8YQV - chains E and B of the 8 polymer chains in the assembly; structure by electron microscopy, 2.67 A resolution.

# Chain E
Name: C147L
From: African swine fever virus
Reference sequence: A0A2X0RTW5 (A0A2X0RTW5_ASF); numbering as in UniProt (aligned over 1-147)
Chain sequence (147 residues; row label = number of the first residue in the row):
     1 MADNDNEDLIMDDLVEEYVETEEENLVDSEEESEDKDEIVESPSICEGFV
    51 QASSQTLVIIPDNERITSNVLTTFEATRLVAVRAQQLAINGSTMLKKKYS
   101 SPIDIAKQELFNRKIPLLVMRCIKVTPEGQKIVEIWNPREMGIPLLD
Disordered / not traced: 1-41

# Chain B
Name: DNA-directed RNA polymerase subunit beta
From: African swine fever virus
Notes: EC 2.7.7.6
Reference sequence: A0A2X0RU95 (A0A2X0RU95_ASF); residues 1-1242 here = UniProt positions 1-1242
Chain sequence (1242 residues; each row starts with the number of its first residue):
     1 MEPLRPQITYGPIETVDNEELTEADMLSFISAAVNSTGLIGYNIKSFDDL
    51 MDNGIPQIVKQMFNVDITYKDQRDHTEIDKLRESVQIQFNFTDVNIERPQ
   101 HRNYSQGNKINLLPNKARLCGLSYSGPVNLAAEVILTAHYSNGRQEVKRA
   151 SIPPFQVSTFPIMRGSNRCHTHHLSKTAKKEIGEDPNEPGGYFIARGGEW
   201 VVDLLENIRFNTLHIHYHTMQQGNNEIIRGEFISQPGGAFENSSQIIIRY
   251 MTTGAITIEINSTKFSKLRIPWYLIFRMFGMTGDDSIIEQVVFDLESNSL
   301 VNTFMIEILEKSIHVLDPIFQPVQHELNREKIIQFLSEKVSKFVSNPSAY
   351 KSDENAVQYLNERQLTILDKILLPHMGQTADTRVRKLRFLGLLIHKILLV
   401 IMNVFPPTDRDSYRTKRVHGSGVSLAKAFKAIFNTSVIAPIINGFKELLK
   451 QTAFEELTQRNIIEAFSAALSKNTASDLNRSMEQSIISGNKTIMVRQRPI
   501 VNRVSTQSLERKNLLNTISALRTVNTHNTTNASKQTERADMMRRVHASYP
   551 GYICVAQSADTGEKVGMSKQLAITANVCTAGEVLSLKQRLLSDPAIQQLA
   601 DVSNKDIVRKGLARVFINGEWIGCCTNAFELAQRYRMLRREGKVVHPHTT
   651 IYWDSMVDEVEFWLDVGRLTRPLLIVDNNIEKYNQACYKAAEARKKGDKD
   701 WEKHKIPFIQNTRFTPQMAKDILAGTLTLEDLVAQGICEFITPEEAENCL
   751 VAFSIIELRKHKHDVTRRFTHVDVPQAILGLAALVSPYANCTQPARVTYE
   801 TNQGRQTGGWYCFSWPYRVDMNRFFQFYNEMPLVKTIAHNYVIPNGLNTI
   851 VAYMIYGGYNQEDSVIVSQSFIDRGGFAGTFYREEKVELESDIESFGKPD
   901 PLITKNLKPGANYEKLVDGFVPVGTVVKKGDIIIGKVAKIRGEKDELNKY
   951 IDRSVMYGFDEPAVVDAVMRPHGPNDEIFGLMRLRYERNLNIGDKMSSRS
  1001 GNKGIAALALPTSDMPFTEDGLQPDLIVNPHSHPSRMTNGQMIETTVGLA
  1051 NALQGVVTDGTAFLPINVQLLSERLAQEGLRFNGCQKMFNGQTGEYFDAA
  1101 IFIGPTYHQRLQKFVLDDRYAVASYGPTDALTGQPLDGKRSHGGLRLGEM
  1151 EHWVLTAQGAMQTIIEKSHDDSDGCISYICRNCGEPAIYNASHPIYKCMN
  1201 CDVQADIGMVDSRRSSIVFQHEMRAANVNITSVLSPRVFQPA
Disordered / not traced: 1-7, 218-224, 490-503, 527-536, 941-948
Bound ions: Zn2+: Cys1180, Cys1183, Cys1198, Cys1201

# Interface between chain E and chain B
Residue-residue contacts (26; chain E residue first):
  Ile45(E) with Asn1229(B); Thr1231(B)
  Cys46(E) with Cys1183(B), hydrophobic
  Phe49(E) with Arg1181(B); Asn1182(B); Cys1183(B), hydrophobic; Thr1231(B); Val1233(B), hydrophobic
  Gln51(E) with Arg1181(B); Asn1182(B)
  Ala52(E) with Pro1236(B)
  Ser53(E) with Pro1236(B)
  Ser54(E) with Arg1237(B); Phe1239(B)
  Gln55(E) with Pro1236(B); Arg1237(B), hydrogen bond (backbone-backbone); Val1238(B); Phe1239(B), hydrogen bond (backbone-backbone)
  Thr56(E) with Phe1239(B)
  Leu57(E) with Val1238(B), hydrophobic; Phe1239(B), hydrogen bond (backbone-backbone); Pro1241(B)
  Phe74(E) with Gln1158(B); Gly1159(B)
  Arg78(E) with Gln1162(B)
  Ala81(E) with Gln1162(B)
Other interface residues (no listed pair), chain E (14 interface residues in all): Lys131
Other interface residues (no listed pair), chain B (18 interface residues in all): Gly1184, Asn1200, Leu1234, Gln1240

# Overview
The interface between chain E and chain B involves 14 residues on one side and 18 on the other; the contacts
include 3 hydrogen bonds. Backbone hydrogen bonds pair Gln55(E)-Arg1237(B), Gln55(E)-Phe1239(B) and
Leu57(E)-Phe1239(B). The Zn2+ site is built by Cys1180(B), Cys1183(B), Cys1198(B) and Cys1201(B).
Chain E is C147L and chain B is DNA-directed RNA polymerase subunit beta, both from African swine fever virus;
the structure, African swine fever virus RNA Polymerase core, was determined by electron microscopy, deposited
together with 8YQT, 8YQU, 8YQW, 8YQX, 8YQY and 8YQZ.
